1QL3 - chain A; structure by X-ray diffraction, 1.40 A resolution.

== Chain A ==
Protein: Cytochrome C552
Source organism: Paracoccus denitrificans
Notes: fragment: soluble domain
UniProtKB: P54820 (C552_PARDE); residues 2-100 here correspond to UniProt positions 78-176 (UniProt number = residue number + 76)
Amino-acid sequence (99 residues; numbered 2 to 100; the number before each row is that of its first residue):
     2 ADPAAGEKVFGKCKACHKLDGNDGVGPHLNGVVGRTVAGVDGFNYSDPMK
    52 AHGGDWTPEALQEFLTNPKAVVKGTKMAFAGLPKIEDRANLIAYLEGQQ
Glycans and other covalent adducts: heme c (HEC) linked to Cys-14, Cys-17
Bound ions: heme c Fe: His-18, Met-78
Ligand contacts: heme c (HEC): Lys-13, His-18, Val-26, Gly-27, Pro-28, Leu-30, Val-33, Arg-36, Thr-37, Val-38, Ala-39, Val-41, Phe-44, Tyr-46, Ser-47, Met-50, Trp-57, Leu-62, Phe-65, Leu-66, Thr-76, Lys-77, Met-78, Ala-79, Phe-80, Leu-83, Leu-92, Leu-96
Curated features (UniProtKB/Swiss-Prot):
  - binding site (heme c): Cys-14, Cys-17, His-18, Met-50, Met-78

== In short ==
Heme c is covalently linked to Cys-17. His-18 and Met-78 form the heme c Fe site. Curated annotation (UniProt)
lists 5 heme c-binding residues.
Chain A is Cytochrome C552 (Paracoccus denitrificans); the structure, Structure of the soluble domain of
cytochrome c552 from Paracoccus denitrificans in the reduced state, was determined by X-ray diffraction
together with 1QL4 from the same study.
